PDB entry 4NXN | X-ray diffraction, 3.54 A resolution | chains A and D of the 21 polymer chains in the assembly

Chain A:
Molecule: 16S rRNA
Source organism: Thermus thermophilus
Sequence (1522 nucleotides; row label = number of the first residue in the row; note: 42 numbers in that range are skipped by the numbering (no residue carries them; nothing is unmodelled there); a row labelled like 190A-190L holds insertion residues (190A, then the next letters in order); numbering starts at 0):
     0 UUUGUUGGAGAGUUUGAUCCUGGCUCAGGGUGAACGCUGGCGGCGUGCCU
    50 AAGACAUGCAAGUCGUGCGGG
    73 CCGCGGGGUUUU
    88 ACUCCG
    95 UGGUC
   101 AGCGGCGGACGGGUGAGUAACGCGUGGGU
  129A G
   130 ACCUACCCGGAAGAGGGGGACAACCCGGGGAAACUCGGGCUAAUCCCCCA
   180 UGUGGACCCGC
190A-190L CCCUUGGGGUGU
   191 GUCCAAAGGGCUUU
   216 GCCCGCUUCCGGAUGGGCCCGCGUCCCAUCAGCUAGUUGGUGGGGUAAUG
   266 GCCCACCAAGGCGACGACGGGUAGCCGGUCUGAGAGGAUGGCCGGCCACA
   316 GGGGCACUGAGACACGGGCCCCACUCCUACGGGAGGCAGCAGUUAGGAAU
   366 CUUCCGCAAUGGGCGCAAGCCUGACGGAGCGACGCCGCUUGGAGGAAGAA
   416 GCCCUUCGGGGUGUAAACUCCUGAA
   442 CCCGGGACGAAACCCCCGACGA
   474 GGGGACUGACGGUACCGGG
   494 GUAAUAGCGCCGGCCAACUCCGUGCCAGCAGCCGCGGUAAUACGGAGGGC
   544 GCGAGCGUUACCCGGAUUCACUGGGCGUAAAGGGCGUGUAGGCGGCCUGG
   594 GGCGUCCCAUGUGAAAGACCACGGCUCAACCGUGGGGGAGCGUGGGAUAC
   644 GCUCAGGCUAGACGGUGGGAGAGGGUGGUGGAAUUCCCGGAGUAGCGGUG
   694 AAAUGCGCAGAUACCGGGAGGAACGCCGAUGGCGAAGGCAGCCACCUGGU
   744 CCACCCGUGACGCUGAGGCGCGAAAGCGUGGGGAGCAAACCGGAUUAGAU
   794 ACCCGGGUAGUCCACGCCCUAAACGAUGCGCGCUAGGUCUCUGGGUCU
   848 CCUGGGGGCCGAAGCUAACGCGUUAAGCGCGCCGCCUGGGGAGUACGGCC
   898 GCAAGGCUGAAACUCAAAGGAAUUGACGGGGGCCCGCACAAGCGGUGGAG
   948 CAUGUGGUUUAAUUCGAAGXAACGCGAAGAACCUUACCAGGCCUUGACAU
   998 GCUAGG
 1003A G
  1004 AACCCGGGUGAAAGCCUGGGGUGCCCC
1030A-1030D GCGA
  1031 GGGGAGCCCUAGCACAGGUGCUGCAUGGCCGUCGUCAGCUCGUGCCGUGA
  1081 GGUGUUGGGUUAAGUCCCGCAACGAGCGCAACCCCCGCCGUUAGUUGCCA
  1131 GCGGUUCGGCCGGGCACUCUAACGGGACUGCCCGCGAAA
  1171 GCGGGAGGAAGGAGGGGACGACGUCUGGUCAGCAUGGCCCUUACGGCCUG
  1221 GGCGACACACGUGCUACAAUGCCCACUACAAAGCGAUGCCACCCGGCAAC
  1271 GGGGAGCUAAUCGCAAAAAGGUGGGCCCAGUUCGGAUUGGGGUCUGCAAC
  1321 CCGACCCCAUGAAGCCGGAAUCGCUAGUAAUCGCGGAUCAG
 1361A C
  1362 CAUGCCGCGGUGAAUACGUUCCCGGGCCUUGUACACACXGCCXGUXACGC
  1412 CAUGGGAGCGGGCUCUACCCGAAGUCGCCGGG
  1446 AGCCUACGGG
  1459 CAGGCGCCGAGGGUAGGGCCCGUGACUGGGGCGAAGUCGUAACAAGGUAG
  1509 CUGUACCGGAAGGUGCGGCUGGAUCCACUCCUUUCU
Unresolved in the structure: 0-4, 1534-1538
Modified / non-standard residues: PSU (pseudouridine-5'-monophosphate) at position 516, M2G (N2-dimethylguanosine-5'-monophosphate) at position 966, 5MC (5-methylcytidine-5'-monophosphate) at position 967, 2MG (2N-methylguanosine-5'-monophosphate) at position 1207, 5MC (5-methylcytidine-5'-monophosphate) at position 1400, 4OC (4n,o2'-methylcytidine-5'-monophosphate) at position 1402, 5MC (5-methylcytidine-5'-monophosphate) at position 1404, 5MC (5-methylcytidine-5'-monophosphate) at position 1407, UR3 (3-methyluridine-5'-monophoshate) at position 1498, MA6 (6N-dimethyladenosine-5'-monophoshate) at position 1518, MA6 (6N-dimethyladenosine-5'-monophoshate) at position 1519, PSU (pseudouridine-5'-monophosphate) at position 1540, PSU (pseudouridine-5'-monophosphate) at position 1541
Ion coordination: Mg2+ site 1 near U5 (its only coordinating residue here); Mg2+ site 2: G11, G22; Mg2+ site 3 near G21 (its only coordinating residue here); Mg2+ site 4: C48, G115; Mg2+ site 5 near A53 (its only coordinating residue here); Mg2+ site 6: A59, U387; Mg2+ site 7: G61, U62; Mg2+ site 8: G97, U98; Mg2+ site 9 near G107 (its only coordinating residue here); Mg2+ site 10 near G117 (its only coordinating residue here); Mg2+ site 11: C121, G124, U125; Mg2+ site 12 near U129 (its only coordinating residue here); 101 more Mg2+ sites not listed
Ligand contacts: streptomycin (SRY): U12, U14, C526, G527, C912, A913, A914, A915, C1490, G1491

Chain D:
Protein: ribosomal protein S4
Source organism: Thermus thermophilus
Reference sequence: P80373 (RS4_THET8); residue numbers follow UniProt; this construct covers 1-209
Amino-acid sequence (209 residues; numbered 1 to 209; the number before each row is that of its first residue):
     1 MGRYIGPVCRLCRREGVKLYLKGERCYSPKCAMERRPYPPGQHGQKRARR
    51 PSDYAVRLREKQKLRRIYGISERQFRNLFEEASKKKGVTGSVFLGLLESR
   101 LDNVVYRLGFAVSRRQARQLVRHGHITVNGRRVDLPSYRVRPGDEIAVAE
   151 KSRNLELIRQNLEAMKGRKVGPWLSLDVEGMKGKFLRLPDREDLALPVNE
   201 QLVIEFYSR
Unresolved in the structure: 1
Ion coordination: Zn2+: Cys9, Cys12, Cys26, Cys31; Mg2+ near Thr89 (its only coordinating residue here)
UniProt features mapped onto this chain:
  - binding site (Zn(2+)): Cys9, Cys12, Cys26, Cys31

Chain A / chain D interface:
Pairs across the interface - 121 pairs, chain A then chain D:
  A8(A) with Glu205(D), hydrogen bond to the base; Ser208(D), base contact; Arg209(D), base contact
  A26(A) with Arg209(D), hydrogen bond to the base
  G28(A) with Arg76(D), salt bridge to the phosphate
  C400(A) with Arg73(D), salt bridge to the phosphate
  C401(A) with Arg73(D), salt bridge to the phosphate; Asn77(D), hydrogen bond to the phosphate
  G402(A) with Gln74(D), phosphate contact; Ser137(D), hydrogen bond to the phosphate
  C403(A) with Arg3(D), salt bridge to the phosphate; Gln74(D), phosphate contact; Arg122(D), phosphate contact; Pro136(D), phosphate contact; Ser137(D), hydrogen bond to the phosphate
  U404(A) with Gly2(D), hydrogen bond to the base; Arg3(D), salt bridge to the phosphate; Arg118(D), salt bridge to the phosphate; Arg122(D), phosphate contact
  U405(A) with Gly2(D), hydrogen bond to the base; Ile5(D), base contact
  G406(A) with Ile5(D), phosphate contact; Gln119(D), base contact
  G407(A) with Ser113(D), phosphate contact; Arg115(D), salt bridge to the phosphate; Gln116(D), hydrogen bond to the sugar; Gln119(D), hydrogen bond to the sugar
  A408(A) with Leu21(D), phosphate contact; Lys22(D), phosphate contact; Ser113(D), hydrogen bond to the phosphate; Arg115(D), phosphate contact; Gln116(D), hydrogen bond to the sugar
  G409(A) with Lys22(D), phosphate contact; Glu24(D), phosphate contact; Arg25(D), phosphate contact
  G410(A) with Lys22(D), hydrogen bond to the base; Arg25(D), salt bridge to the phosphate; Lys30(D), salt bridge to the phosphate
  A411(A) with Arg25(D), salt bridge to the phosphate; Lys30(D), salt bridge to the phosphate
  A412(A) with Arg35(D), hydrogen bond to the sugar
  G413(A) with Arg36(D), hydrogen bond to the base
  C419(A) with Gln42(D), sugar contact
  G425(A) with Gln45(D), hydrogen bond to the phosphate
  G426(A) with Arg36(D), salt bridge to the phosphate; Tyr38(D), hydrogen bond to the phosphate; Gly41(D), hydrogen bond to the sugar; Gln42(D), hydrogen bond to the sugar; Gln45(D), hydrogen bond to the phosphate
  U427(A) with Arg10(D), hydrogen bond to the phosphate; Arg13(D), salt bridge to the phosphate; Arg36(D), salt bridge to the phosphate; Pro40(D), phosphate contact; Gly41(D), hydrogen bond to the phosphate
  G428(A) with Pro7(D), phosphate contact; Arg10(D), salt bridge to the phosphate; Arg13(D), hydrogen bond to the phosphate; Arg36(D), hydrogen bond to the phosphate
  U429(A) with Arg13(D), salt bridge to the phosphate; Lys22(D), hydrogen bond to the sugar; Arg25(D), base contact; Ala32(D), phosphate contact; Arg36(D), salt bridge to the phosphate
  A430(A) with Pro7(D), phosphate contact; Val8(D), hydrogen bond to the phosphate; Cys9(D), hydrogen bond to the phosphate; Arg10(D), phosphate contact; Lys22(D), salt bridge to the phosphate
  C436(A) with Glu156(D), sugar contact
  U437(A) with Gln119(D), base contact; His123(D), hydrogen bond to the sugar; His125(D), hydrogen bond to the sugar; Leu155(D), phosphate contact
  G438(A) with His123(D), sugar contact; His125(D), phosphate contact
  A439(A) with His123(D), phosphate contact
  G490(A) with Arg132(D), salt bridge to the phosphate
  A496(A) with Gln119(D), base contact
  C508(A) with Tyr54(D), sugar contact; Arg209(D), salt bridge to the phosphate
  A509(A) with Ser52(D), hydrogen bond to the phosphate; Tyr54(D), phosphate contact; Ala55(D), sugar contact
  C511(A) with His43(D), hydrogen bond to the base; Lys46(D), phosphate contact
  U512(A) with Gln42(D), hydrogen bond to the sugar; His43(D), sugar contact; Lys46(D), salt bridge to the phosphate
  G540(A) with Gln42(D), hydrogen bond to the base
  G541(A) with Gly41(D), sugar contact; Gln42(D), hydrogen bond to the sugar
  G542(A) with Arg10(D), salt bridge to the phosphate; Arg14(D), hydrogen bond to the phosphate; Gly41(D), sugar contact
  C543(A) with Arg10(D), salt bridge to the phosphate; Arg14(D), salt bridge to the phosphate; Arg59(D), hydrogen bond to the phosphate
  G544(A) with Leu58(D), phosphate contact; Arg59(D), salt bridge to the phosphate; Gln62(D), hydrogen bond to the phosphate; Arg66(D), salt bridge to the phosphate
  C545(A) with Lys61(D), salt bridge to the phosphate; Gln62(D), hydrogen bond to the phosphate; Arg65(D), salt bridge to the phosphate; Glu72(D), phosphate contact
  G546(A) with Tyr4(D), base contact; Arg65(D), salt bridge to the phosphate; Ser71(D), hydrogen bond to the phosphate; Glu72(D), hydrogen bond to the phosphate; Arg73(D), hydrogen bond to the phosphate
  A547(A) with Gly2(D), hydrogen bond to the phosphate
  C612(A) with Lys84(D), salt bridge to the phosphate
  C613(A) with Lys84(D), phosphate contact
  G616(A) with Arg141(D), salt bridge to the phosphate
  U619(A) with Arg132(D), base contact; Val133(D), base contact; Asp134(D), hydrogen bond to the base; Leu135(D), base contact
  C620(A) with Leu135(D), sugar contact; Ser137(D), hydrogen bond to the base; Tyr138(D), sugar contact
Other interface residues (no listed pair), chain A (52 interface residues in all): C418, C435, C489, G491, A499
Other interface residues (no listed pair), chain D (65 interface residues in all): Gly6, Lys151, Phe206

In short:
52 residues of chain A face 65 of chain D across their interface; the contacts include 43 hydrogen bonds and
31 salt bridges. Polar pairs include A8(A)-Glu205(D), A26(A)-Arg209(D) and U404(A)-Gly2(D). Bound to chain A:
streptomycin. From UniProt: 4 Zn2+-binding residues on chain D.
Chain A is 16S rRNA and chain D is ribosomal protein S4, both from Thermus thermophilus; the structure,
Crystal Structure of the 30S ribosomal subunit from a GidB (RsmG) mutant of Thermus thermophilus (HB8) ...,
was determined by X-ray diffraction.
